PDB entry 5BTN | X-ray diffraction, 2.50 A resolution | chains B and E of the 8 polymer chains in the assembly

[Chain B]
Molecule: DNA gyrase subunit B
Source organism: Mycobacterium tuberculosis (strain ATCC 25618 / H37Rv)
Notes: EC 5.99.1.3; fragment: GyrB 426-675 with N-terminal SNA tag
UniProtKB: P9WG45 (GYRB_MYCTU); residue numbers follow UniProt; this construct covers 426-675
Sequence (253 residues; each row starts with the number of its first residue):
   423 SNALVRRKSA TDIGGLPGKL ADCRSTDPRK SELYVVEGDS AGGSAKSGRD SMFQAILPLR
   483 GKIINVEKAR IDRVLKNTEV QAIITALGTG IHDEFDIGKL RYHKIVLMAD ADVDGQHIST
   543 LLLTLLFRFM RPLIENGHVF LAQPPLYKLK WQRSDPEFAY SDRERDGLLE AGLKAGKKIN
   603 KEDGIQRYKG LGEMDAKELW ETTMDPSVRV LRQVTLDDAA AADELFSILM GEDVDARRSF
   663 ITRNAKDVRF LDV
Not modelled in the structure: 423-424, 431-436
Construct notes: expression tag (423-425)
UniProt features mapped onto this chain:
  - binding site (Mg(2+)): Glu459, Asp532, Asp534
  - site (Interaction with DNA): Lys484, Asn487
  - mutagenesis: Asp472 (D472H: No supercoiling activity), Arg482 (R482K: Increased susceptibility to fluoroquinolones, half supercoiling activity, no fluoroquinolone-induced DNA cleavage (makes sequence more like E.coli)), Asn499 (N499D: 17-fold increased resistance to fluoroquinolones, slightly increased DNA cleavage in absence of drugs), Asp577 (D577A: 37% supercoiling, 54% decatenation, 126% DNA cleavage in presence of norfloxacin; D577R: <2% supercoiling, 4% decatenation), Glu620 to Asp627 (<3% supercoiling, 18% decatenation, 75% DNA cleavage in presence of norfloxacin), Glu620 (E620A: 15% supercoiling, 19% decatenation, 143% DNA cleavage in presence of norfloxacin; E620R: 10% supercoiling, 7% decatenation), Glu623 (E623A: 18% supercoiling, 11% decatenation, 131% DNA cleavage in presence of norfloxacin; E623R: <2% supercoiling, 2% decatenation), Asp627 (D627A: 13% supercoiling, 10% decatenation, 42% DNA cleavage in presence of norfloxacin; D627R: <2% supercoiling, 3% decatenation)

[Chain E]
Molecule: DNA substrate 24-mer GGTCATGAATGACTATGCACGTAA
Source organism: synthetic construct
Sequence (24 nucleotides; each row starts with the number of its first residue):
     1 GGTCATGAAT GACTATGCAC GTAA
Not modelled in the structure: 1-2, 24

[Chain B / chain E interface]
Contacting residue pairs (7):
  Glu459(B) - DT10(E)  phosphate contact
  Asp461(B) - DA12(E)  sugar contact
  Gly483(B) - DT10(E)  base contact
  Lys484(B) - DT10(E)  base contact
  Arg492(B) - DT3(E)  salt bridge to the phosphate
  Asp536(B) - DT10(E)  sugar contact
  Ile540(B) - DT10(E)  phosphate contact
Other interface residues (no listed pair), chain E (5 interface residues in all): DA9, DG11

[Summary]
7 residues of chain B and 5 residues of chain E are in contact; the contacts include 1 salt bridge. Its one
salt-bridged contact is Arg492(B)-DT3(E). From UniProt: 3 Mg2+-binding residues and 12 mutagenesis sites on
chain B.
Chain B is DNA gyrase subunit B (Mycobacterium tuberculosis (strain ATCC 25618 / H37Rv)) and chain E is DNA
substrate 24-mer GGTCATGAATGACTATGCACGTAA (synthetic construct); the structure, Crystal structure of a
topoisomerase II complex, was determined by X-ray diffraction, deposited together with 5BS8, 5BTA, 5BTC, 5BTD,
5BTF, 5BTG, 5BTI and 5BTL.
